1I9D - chain A; structure by X-ray diffraction, 1.65 A resolution.

Chain A:
Protein: Arsenate reductase
Source organism: Escherichia coli
Reference sequence: P08692 (ARSC1_ECOLI); residues 1-141 here = UniProt positions 1-141
Chain sequence (141 residues; numbered 1 to 141; the number before each row is that of its first residue):
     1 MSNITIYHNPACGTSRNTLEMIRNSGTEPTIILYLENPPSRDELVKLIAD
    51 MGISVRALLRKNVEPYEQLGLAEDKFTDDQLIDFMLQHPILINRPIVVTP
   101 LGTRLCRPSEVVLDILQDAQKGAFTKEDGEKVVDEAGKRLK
Unresolved in the structure: 1-2, 141
Metal / ion sites: Cs+ site 1: N3, I4, T30; Cs+ site 2: G26, T27; Cs+ site 3: P38, S40; Cs+ site 4: N62, E67, D128; Cs+ site 5: N62 (together with sulfate ion, sulfite ion); Cs+ site 6: E64, Q87; Cs+ site 7 near E64 (its only coordinating residue here); Cs+ site 8: E73, D128; Cs+ site 9: L113, D114, L116; Cs+ site 10: Q120, K121, G122, E135
Small-molecule neighbours: sulfite ion (SO3): R60, N93, R94, R107
Curated features (UniProtKB/Swiss-Prot):
  - active site: C12 (Nucleophile)
  - site: H8 (Important for activity. Lowers pKa of the active site Cys), R60 (Important for activity. Involved in arsenate binding and transition-state stabilization), R94 (Important for activity. Involved in arsenate binding and transition-state stabilization), R107 (Important for activity. Involved in arsenate binding and transition-state stabilization)
  - mutagenesis: H8 (H8P/G/R: Loss of reductase activity. Mutant is sensitive to arsenate; H8S: Mutant is sensitive to arsenate), C12 (C12A/G: Mutant is sensitive to arsenate; C12S: Loss of reductase activity. Mutant is sensitive to arsenate), R60 (R60A: 50-fold decrease in catalytic efficiency with arsenate. Mutant is sensitive to arsenate; R60E: 70-fold decrease in catalytic efficiency with arsenate. Mutant is sensitive to arsenate ...), K61 (K61A/E/R: Mutant retains arsenate resistance), H88 (H88R/S/V/W: No change in reductase activity. Mutant retains arsenate resistance), R94 (R94A/E/Y: Loss of reductase activity. Mutant is sensitive to arsenate; R94K: Loss of reductase activity. Mutant exhibits slight resistance to arsenate), C106 (C106G/S: Retains reductase activity. Mutant retains arsenate resistance; C106V: Mutant retains arsenate resistance), R107 (R107A/E/Y: Loss of reductase activity. Mutant is sensitive to arsenate; R107K: Mutant retains arsenate resistance), E127 (E127A: 6-fold decrease in catalytic efficiency with arsenate. Mutant is sensitive at high arsenate concentrations; E127D: 13-fold decrease in catalytic efficiency with arsenate ...), D128 (D128A: 4-fold decrease in catalytic efficiency with arsenate. Mutant is relatively resistant to arsenate, but is more sensitive at higher concentrations ...), E130 (E130A: 3-fold decrease in catalytic efficiency with arsenate. Mutant is relatively resistant to arsenate, but is more sensitive at higher concentrations ...)

Summary:
Ligands of chain A: sulfite ion. The Cs+ site 1 is built by N3, I4 and T30. G26 and T27 coordinate Cs+ site 2.
UniProt lists active-site residue C12 and 11 mutagenesis sites.
Chain A is Arsenate reductase (Escherichia coli); the structure, Arsenate reductase from E. coli, was
determined by X-ray diffraction (same publication as 1J9B and 1JZW).
